Entry 8Q6J (electron microscopy, 3.30 A resolution); this record covers chains C and D of the 5 polymer chains in the assembly.

[Chain C]
Protein: Pertuzumab Fab light chain
Source organism: Homo sapiens
Notes: antibody fragment or engineered binder
Chain sequence (214 residues; row label = number of the first residue in the row):
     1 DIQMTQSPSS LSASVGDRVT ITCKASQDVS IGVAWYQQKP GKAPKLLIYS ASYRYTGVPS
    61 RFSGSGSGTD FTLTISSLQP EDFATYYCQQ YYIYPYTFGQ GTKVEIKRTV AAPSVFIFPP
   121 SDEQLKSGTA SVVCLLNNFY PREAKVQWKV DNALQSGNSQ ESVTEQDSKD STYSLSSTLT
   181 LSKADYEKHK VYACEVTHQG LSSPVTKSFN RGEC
Cystine bridges: Cys23-Cys88, Cys134-Cys194

[Chain D]
Protein: Pertuzumab Fab heavy chain
Source organism: Homo sapiens
Notes: antibody fragment or engineered binder
Chain sequence (222 residues; numbered 1 to 216 plus 6 insertion-coded residues; the number before each row is that of its first residue; a row labelled like 82A-82C holds insertion residues (82A, then the next letters in order)):
     1 EVQLVESGGG LVQPGGSLRL SCAASGFTFT DYTMDWVRQA PGKGLEWVAD VN
   52A P
    53 NSGGSIYNQR FKGRFTLSVD RSKNTLYLQM
82A-82C NSL
    83 RAEDTAVYYC ARNLGPS
99A-99B FY
   100 FDYWGQGTLV TVSSASTKGP SVFPLAPSSK STSGGTAALG CLVKDYFPEP VTVSWNSGAL
   160 TSGVHTFPAV LQSSGLYSLS SVVTVPSSSL GTQTYICNVN HKPSNTKVDK KVEPKSC
Cystine bridges: Cys22-Cys92, Cys140-Cys196

[Interface between chain C and chain D]
Pairs across the interface (59; chain C residue first):
  Tyr36(C) - Tyr99B(D)
  Tyr36(C) - Phe100(D)  hydrogen bond (side chain-backbone)
  Gln38(C) - Gln39(D)  hydrogen bond
  Lys42(C) - Tyr91(D)  hydrogen bond (backbone-side chain)
  Ala43(C) - Trp103(D)  hydrophobic
  Ala43(C) - Gly104(D)
  Pro44(C) - Tyr91(D)
  Pro44(C) - Trp103(D)
  Leu46(C) - Leu96(D)  hydrophobic
  Leu46(C) - Phe100(D)
  Leu46(C) - Asp101(D)
  Tyr55(C) - Asp101(D)
  Gln89(C) - Phe99A(D)  hydrogen bond (side chain-backbone)
  Tyr91(C) - Ser99(D)
  Tyr91(C) - Phe99A(D)
  Tyr94(C) - Tyr59(D)  hydrogen bond (side chain-backbone)
  Tyr94(C) - Asn60(D)
  Tyr94(C) - Gln61(D)  hydrogen bond
  Pro95(C) - Asn60(D)
  Tyr96(C) - Trp47(D)
  Phe98(C) - Leu45(D)  hydrophobic
  Phe98(C) - Glu46(D)
  Phe116(C) - Ser130(D)
  Phe116(C) - Ser132(D)
  Phe118(C) - Leu124(D)
  Phe118(C) - Ala125(D)
  Phe118(C) - Ala137(D)
  Ser121(C) - Pro123(D)
  Glu123(C) - Val121(D)
  Glu123(C) - Phe122(D)
  Glu123(C) - Pro123(D)
  Glu123(C) - Lys209(D)
  Gln124(C) - Phe122(D)
  Gln124(C) - Leu141(D)
  Val133(C) - Leu124(D)  hydrophobic
  Leu135(C) - Ala137(D)  hydrophobic
  Asn137(C) - His164(D)  hydrogen bond
  Asn137(C) - Thr183(D)
  Gln160(C) - Val169(D)
  Ser162(C) - Phe166(D)
  Ser162(C) - Val169(D)
  Val163(C) - Phe166(D)
  Val163(C) - Pro167(D)
  Thr164(C) - Phe166(D)
  Asp167(C) - His164(D)
  Ser174(C) - His164(D)  hydrogen bond
  Ser174(C) - Phe166(D)
  Leu175(C) - Phe166(D)
  Ser176(C) - Phe166(D)
  Asn210(C) - Ser127(D)  hydrogen bond
  Asn210(C) - Lys129(D)
  Glu213(C) - Ser127(D)
  Glu213(C) - Lys129(D)  salt bridge
  Glu213(C) - Ser215(D)
  Glu213(C) - Cys216(D)
  Cys214(C) - Ser127(D)  hydrogen bond
  Cys214(C) - Lys214(D)
  Cys214(C) - Ser215(D)
  Cys214(C) - Cys216(D)  disulfide
Other interface residues (no listed pair), chain C (39 interface residues in all): Ala34, Tyr49, Tyr87, Val115, Ser131, Asn138, Thr178
Other interface residues (no listed pair), chain D (42 interface residues in all): Lys43, Pro126, Thr135, Lys143, Ser179, Val181
Inter-chain disulfides: Cys214(C)-Cys216(D)

[In short]
Chain C and chain D form an interface of 39 and 42 residues respectively, with 1 disulfide bond, 10 hydrogen
bonds and 1 salt bridge. Polar contacts include Glu213(C)-Lys129(D), Tyr36(C)-Phe100(D) and Gln38(C)-Gln39(D).
Chain C is Pertuzumab Fab light chain and chain D is Pertuzumab Fab heavy chain, both from Homo sapiens; the
structure, Atomic structure and conformational variability of the HER2-Trastuzumab-Pertuzumab complex, was
determined by electron microscopy (same publication as 8PWH).
